Entry 5NJ0 (X-ray diffraction, 2.10 A resolution); this record covers chain A.

Chain A:
Name: HTH-type transcriptional regulator EthR
Organism: Mycobacterium tuberculosis
Reference sequence: P9WMC1 (ETHR_MYCTU); residue numbers follow UniProt; this construct covers 1-216
Sequence (216 residues; each row starts with the number of its first residue):
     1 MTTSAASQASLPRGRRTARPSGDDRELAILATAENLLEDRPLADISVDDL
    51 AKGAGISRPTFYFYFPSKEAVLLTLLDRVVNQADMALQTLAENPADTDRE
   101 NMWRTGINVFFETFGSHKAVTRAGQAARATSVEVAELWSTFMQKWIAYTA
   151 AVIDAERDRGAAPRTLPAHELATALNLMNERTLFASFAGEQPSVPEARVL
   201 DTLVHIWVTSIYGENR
Not modelled in the structure: 1-22, 216
Ligand contacts: 8YW (N-[(2R)-2-(4-nitrophenyl)-2-oxidanyl-ethyl]-1,3-benzodioxole-5-carboxamide): Leu87, Met102, Trp103, Gly106, Ile107, Phe110, Phe114, Trp138, Met142, Trp145, Tyr148, Thr149, Val152, Asn176, Asn179, Glu180, Leu183, Phe184, Trp207
From the paper describing this entry:
  - binding site for 8YW: Phe110, Phe114, Thr149, Asn176, Asn179, Leu183, Phe184

In short:
Chain A binds compound 8YW. From the paper: a binding site for 8YW at Phe110, Phe114 and Thr149 among others.
Chain A is HTH-type transcriptional regulator EthR (Mycobacterium tuberculosis); the structure, EthR complex,
was determined by X-ray diffraction together with 5NIM, 5NIO and 5NIZ from the same study.
